Entry 8RM6 (X-ray diffraction, 2.05 A resolution); this record covers chains A and D of the 4 polymer chains in the assembly.

[Chain A]
Name: Isoform 2 of Androgen receptor
Source organism: Homo sapiens
UniProt: P10275 (ANDR_HUMAN), isoform P10275-2; residues 556-628 here correspond to UniProt positions 25-97 (UniProt number = residue number - 531)
Sequence (73 residues; each row starts with the number of its first residue):
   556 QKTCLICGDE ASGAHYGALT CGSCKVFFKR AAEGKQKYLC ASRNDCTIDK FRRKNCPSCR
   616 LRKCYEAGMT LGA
Differences from the reference sequence: conflict Ala569 (Cys38 in P10275)
Ion coordination: Zn2+ site 1: Cys559, Cys562, Cys576, Cys579; Zn2+ site 2: Cys595, Cys601, Cys611, Cys614

[Chain D]
Molecule: C3(1)ARE_Chain D
Source organism: Homo sapiens
Sequence (18 nucleotides; each row starts with the number of its first residue):
     1 TTAGTACGTG ATGTTCTA

[How chain A and chain D interact]
Contacting residue pairs - 14 pairs, chain A then chain D:
  Gly577(A) - DT14(D)  base contact
  Ser578(A) - DG13(D)  phosphate contact
  Ser578(A) - DT14(D)  phosphate contact
  Val581(A) - DG13(D)  base contact
  Val581(A) - DT14(D)  base contact
  Phe582(A) - DT12(D)  phosphate contact
  Arg585(A) - DT12(D)  base contact
  Arg585(A) - DG13(D)  hydrogen bond to the base
  Tyr593(A) - DT12(D)  phosphate contact
  Arg608(A) - DG13(D)  salt bridge to the phosphate
  Lys609(A) - DT12(D)  phosphate contact
  Lys609(A) - DG13(D)  salt bridge to the phosphate
  Pro612(A) - DT12(D)  phosphate contact
  Arg615(A) - DG13(D)  salt bridge to the phosphate
Also at the interface, not in a pair above, chain A (11 interface residues in all): Gln591
Also at the interface, not in a pair above, chain D (4 interface residues in all): DA11

[Overview]
11 residues of chain A face 4 of chain D across their interface; the contacts include 1 hydrogen bond and 3
salt bridges. Polar pairs include Arg585(A)-DG13(D), Arg608(A)-DG13(D) and Lys609(A)-DG13(D). Cys559(A),
Cys562(A), Cys576(A) and Cys579(A) coordinate Zn2+ site 1.
Here chain A is Isoform 2 of Androgen receptor and chain D is C3(1)ARE_Chain D, both from Homo sapiens. Entry
8RM6 (Crystal Structure of Human Androgen Receptor DNA Binding Domain Bound to its Response Element: C3(1)ARE)
was determined by X-ray diffraction, deposited together with 8RM7.
